3LTN - chains B and H of the 8 polymer chains in the assembly; structure by X-ray diffraction, 3.10 A resolution.

Chain B:
Molecule: DNA topoisomerase 4 subunit A
From: Streptococcus pneumoniae
Notes: EC 5.99.1.-
UniProt: P72525 (PARC_STRPN); residues 1-488 here = UniProt positions 1-488
Amino-acid sequence (496 residues; numbered 1 to 496; the number before each row is that of its first residue):
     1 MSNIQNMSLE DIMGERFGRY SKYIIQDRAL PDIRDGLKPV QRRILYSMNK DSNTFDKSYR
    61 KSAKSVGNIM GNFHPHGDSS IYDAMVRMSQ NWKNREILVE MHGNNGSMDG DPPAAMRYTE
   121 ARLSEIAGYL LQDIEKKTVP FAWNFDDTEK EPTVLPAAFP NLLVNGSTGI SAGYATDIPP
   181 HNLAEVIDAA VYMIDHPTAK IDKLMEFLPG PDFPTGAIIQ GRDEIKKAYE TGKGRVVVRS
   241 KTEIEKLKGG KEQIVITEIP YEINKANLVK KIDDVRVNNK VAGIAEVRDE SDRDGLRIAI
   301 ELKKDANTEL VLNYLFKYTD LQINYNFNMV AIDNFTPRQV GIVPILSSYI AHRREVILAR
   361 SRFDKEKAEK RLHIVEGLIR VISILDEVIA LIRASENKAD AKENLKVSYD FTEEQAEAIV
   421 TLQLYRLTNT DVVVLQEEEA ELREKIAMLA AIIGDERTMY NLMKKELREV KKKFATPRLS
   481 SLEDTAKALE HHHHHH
Unresolved in the structure: 1-2, 484-496
Construct notes: expression tag (489-496)
Swiss-Prot annotation at these positions:
  - active site: Tyr-118 (O-(5'-phospho-DNA)-tyrosine intermediate)
  - site: Lys-38 (Interaction with DNA), His-74 (Interaction with DNA), His-76 (Interaction with DNA), Arg-87 (Interaction with DNA), Lys-93 (Interaction with DNA), Arg-117 (Transition state stabilizer)
From the paper describing this entry:
  - catalytic residues: Tyr-118
  - binding site for the 19-nt DNA strand: Tyr-118
  - binding site for the ligand PDQ: Arg-117
  - binding site for the 15-nt DNA strand: Ile-170

Chain H:
Molecule: 19-nt DNA strand
Sequence (19 nucleotides; numbered 1 to 19; the number before each row is that of its first residue):
     1 GACTATGCAC GTAAAACAG
Unresolved in the structure: 12-19

Interface between chain B and chain H:
Contacting residue pairs (13; chain B residue first):
  Tyr-118(B) with DG1(H), covalent bond
  Ile-170(B) with DC8(H), base contact; DA9(H), base contact
  Ser-171(B) with DC8(H), phosphate contact; DA9(H), sugar contact
  Ala-172(B) with DC8(H), phosphate contact; DA9(H), phosphate contact
  Gly-173(B) with DC8(H), phosphate contact; DA9(H), hydrogen bond to the phosphate
  Tyr-174(B) with DA9(H), sugar contact
  Ala-175(B) with DA9(H), sugar contact
  Lys-233(B) with DG11(H), salt bridge to the phosphate
  Asn-326(B) with DG11(H), sugar contact
Also at the interface, not in a pair above, chain B (14 interface residues in all): Phe-17, Tyr-20, Pro-112, Arg-117, Asn-328
Also at the interface, not in a pair above, chain H (6 interface residues in all): DA2, DC10

Overview:
Chain B and chain H form an interface of 14 and 6 residues respectively; the contacts include 1 covalent bond,
1 hydrogen bond and 1 salt bridge. Among the polar pairs are Gly-173(B)/DA9(H) and Lys-233(B)/DG11(H). The
paper reports the catalytic residue Tyr-118(B); a binding site for the 19-nt DNA strand at Tyr-118(B).
Chain B is DNA topoisomerase 4 subunit A (Streptococcus pneumoniae) and chain H is a 19-nt DNA strand; the
structure, Inhibitor-stabilized topoisomerase IV-DNA cleavage complex (S. pneumoniae), was determined by X-ray
diffraction together with 3KSA, 3KSB and 3K9F from the same study.
